Entry 1M3Z (X-ray diffraction, 1.87 A resolution); this record covers chains B and D of the 4 polymer chains in the assembly.

Chain B (and D):
Molecule: Acetyl-CoA acetyltransferase
From: Zoogloea ramigera
Notes: EC 2.3.1.9; chain D of this document is another copy of the same molecule, construct and numbering; everything in this record applies to it too
Reference sequence: P07097 (THIL_ZOORA); the construct has insertions or renumbered stretches relative to UniProt, so the offset changes along the chain: 1-9 = UniProt 1-9; 11-392 = UniProt 10-391
Sequence (392 residues; numbered 1 to 392; the number before each row is that of its first residue):
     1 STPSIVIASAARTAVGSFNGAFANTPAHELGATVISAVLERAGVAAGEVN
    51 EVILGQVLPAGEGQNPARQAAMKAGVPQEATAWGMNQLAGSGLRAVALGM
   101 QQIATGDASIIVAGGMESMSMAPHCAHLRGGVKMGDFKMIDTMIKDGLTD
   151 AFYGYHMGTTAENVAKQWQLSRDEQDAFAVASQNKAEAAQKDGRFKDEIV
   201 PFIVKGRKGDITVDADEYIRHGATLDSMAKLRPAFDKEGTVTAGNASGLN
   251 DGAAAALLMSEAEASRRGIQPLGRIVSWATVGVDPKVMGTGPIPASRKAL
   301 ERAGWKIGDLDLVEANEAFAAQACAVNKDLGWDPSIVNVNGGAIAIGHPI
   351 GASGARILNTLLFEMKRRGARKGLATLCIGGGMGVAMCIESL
Not modelled in the structure: 1-2
Differences from the reference sequence: insertion (10); engineered mutation Ala89 (Cys88 in P07097); conflict Arg129 (Ala128 in P07097)
Residues lining bound ligands: acetyl coenzyme A (ACO): Ala89, Leu148, His156, Met157, Gln183, Arg220, Ser227, Met228, Leu231, Phe235, Ala243, Gly244, Ala246, Ser247, Gly248, Leu249, Met288, Ala318, Phe319, His348, Cys378, Ile379, Gly380

How chain B and chain D interact:
Contacting residue pairs - 14 pairs, chain B then chain D:
  Leu128(B) with Gly131(D); Val132(D), hydrogen bond (backbone-backbone); Phe137(D), hydrophobic
  Arg129(B) with Val132(D); Lys133(D), hydrogen bond (side chain-backbone); Met134(D)
  Gly131(B) with Leu128(D); Arg129(D); Gly131(D)
  Val132(B) with Leu128(D), hydrogen bond (backbone-backbone); Arg129(D)
  Lys133(B) with Arg129(D), hydrogen bond (backbone-side chain)
  Met134(B) with Arg129(D)
  Phe137(B) with Leu128(D), hydrophobic
Other interface residues (no listed pair), chain B (8 interface residues in all): Gly130
Other interface residues (no listed pair), chain D (8 interface residues in all): Gly130

In short:
Chain B and chain D each contribute 8 residues to their interface; the contacts include 4 hydrogen bonds.
Among the polar pairs are Arg129(B)-Lys133(D) and Leu128(B)-Val132(D). Chain B binds acetyl coenzyme A.
Both chains are Acetyl-CoA acetyltransferase (Zoogloea ramigera). Entry 1M3Z (Biosynthetic thiolase, C89A
mutant, complexed with acetyl coenzyme A) was determined by X-ray diffraction (same publication as 1M1O, 1M1T,
1M3K, 1M4S and 1M4T).
